Entry 5H6U (X-ray diffraction, 2.01 A resolution); this record covers chain A.

# Chain A
Molecule: AlgQ2
Source organism: Sphingomonas sp
UniProt: Q9KWT5 (Q9KWT5_SPHSX); residues 4-490 here correspond to UniProt positions 28-514 (UniProt number = residue number + 24)
Amino-acid sequence (492 residues; row label = number of the first residue in the row):
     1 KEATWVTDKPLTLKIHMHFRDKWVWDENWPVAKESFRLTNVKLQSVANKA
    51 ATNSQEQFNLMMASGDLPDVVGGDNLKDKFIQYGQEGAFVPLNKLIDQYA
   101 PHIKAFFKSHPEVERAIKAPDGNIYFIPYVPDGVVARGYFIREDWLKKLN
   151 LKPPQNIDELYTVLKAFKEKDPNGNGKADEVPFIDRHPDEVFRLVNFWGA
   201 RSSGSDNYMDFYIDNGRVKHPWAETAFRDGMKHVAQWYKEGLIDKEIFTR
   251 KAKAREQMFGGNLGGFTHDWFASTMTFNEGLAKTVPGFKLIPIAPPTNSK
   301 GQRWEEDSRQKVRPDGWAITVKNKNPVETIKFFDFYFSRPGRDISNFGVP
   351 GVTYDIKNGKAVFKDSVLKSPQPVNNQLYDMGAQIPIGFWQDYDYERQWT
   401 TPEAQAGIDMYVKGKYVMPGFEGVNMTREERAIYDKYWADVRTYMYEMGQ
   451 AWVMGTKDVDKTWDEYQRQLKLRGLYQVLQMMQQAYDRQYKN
Disordered / not traced: 1-3, 491-492
Sequence notes: expression tag (1-3, 491-492); engineered mutation K253 (Arg277 in Q9KWT5)
Bound ions: Ca2+ site 1 near G133 (its only coordinating residue here); Ca2+ site 2: D171, N173, N175, K177, D179, E180; Ca2+ site 3: K436, D440 (shared with 1 residue of chain B)
Ligand contacts: beta-D-mannopyranuronic acid (BEM): R20, D21, K22, N53, Q55, D74, N75, Y129, R137, R186, H187, D189, Y208, W270, A272, S273, R309, R313, D315, N375, Y379, Q384, Q391, Y395, E396, W399, R442, T443, Y446
From the paper describing this entry:
  - binding site for beta-D-mannopyranuronic acid: R20, D21, N53, D74, Y129, R137, R186, H187, Y208, W270, S273, R313, N375, Y379, Q391, Y395, E396, W399, R442, Y446

# In short
Chain A binds beta-D-mannopyranuronic acid. D171, N173, N175, K177, D179 and E180 form the Ca2+ site 2. K436
and D440 coordinate Ca2+ site 3. The paper reports a binding site for beta-D-mannopyranuronic acid at R20, D21
and N53 among others.
Chain A is AlgQ2 (Sphingomonas sp); the structure, Structure of alginate-binding protein AlgQ2 in complex with
an alginate pentasaccharide, was determined by X-ray diffraction together with 5H71, 4XTC and 4XIG from the
same study.
